PDB entry 9AYF | electron microscopy, 3.60 A resolution | chains R and A of the 6 polymer chains in the assembly

== Chain R ==
Molecule: Isoform 1 of Extracellular calcium-sensing receptor
Source organism: Homo sapiens
UniProtKB: P41180 (CASR_HUMAN); the construct has insertions or renumbered stretches relative to UniProt, so the offset changes along the chain: -7 to 11 = UniProt 1-19; 20-903 = UniProt 20-903
Chain sequence (911 residues; each row starts with the number of its first residue; numbers below 1 keep their minus sign (Met-7 is residue -7)):
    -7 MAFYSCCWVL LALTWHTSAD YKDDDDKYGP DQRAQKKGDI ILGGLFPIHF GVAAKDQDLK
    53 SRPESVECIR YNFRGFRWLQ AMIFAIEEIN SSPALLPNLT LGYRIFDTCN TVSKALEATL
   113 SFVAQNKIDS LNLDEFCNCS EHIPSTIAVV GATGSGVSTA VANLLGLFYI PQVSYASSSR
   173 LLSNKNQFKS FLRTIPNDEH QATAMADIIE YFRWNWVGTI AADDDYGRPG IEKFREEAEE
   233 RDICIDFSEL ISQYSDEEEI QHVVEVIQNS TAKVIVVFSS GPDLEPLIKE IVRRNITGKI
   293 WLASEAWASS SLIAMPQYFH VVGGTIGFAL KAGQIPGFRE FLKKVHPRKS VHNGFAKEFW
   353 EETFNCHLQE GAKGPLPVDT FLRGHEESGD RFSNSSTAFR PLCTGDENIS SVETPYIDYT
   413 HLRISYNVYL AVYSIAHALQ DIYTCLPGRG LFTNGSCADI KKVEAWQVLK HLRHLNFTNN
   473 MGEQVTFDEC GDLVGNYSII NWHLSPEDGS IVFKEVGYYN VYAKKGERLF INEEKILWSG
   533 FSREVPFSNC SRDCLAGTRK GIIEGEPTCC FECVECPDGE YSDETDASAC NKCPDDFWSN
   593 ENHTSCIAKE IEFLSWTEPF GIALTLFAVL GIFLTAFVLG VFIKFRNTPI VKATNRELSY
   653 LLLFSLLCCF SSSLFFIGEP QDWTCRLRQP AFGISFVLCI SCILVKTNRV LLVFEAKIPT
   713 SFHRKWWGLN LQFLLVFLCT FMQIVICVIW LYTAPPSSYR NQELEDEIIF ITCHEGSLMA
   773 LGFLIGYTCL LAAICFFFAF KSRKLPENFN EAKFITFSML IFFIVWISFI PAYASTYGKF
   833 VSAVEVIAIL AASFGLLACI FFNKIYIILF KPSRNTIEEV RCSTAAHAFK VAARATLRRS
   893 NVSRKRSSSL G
Disordered / not traced: -7 to 20, 125-134, 361-391, 878-903
Differences from the reference sequence: insertion (12-19)
Curated features (UniProtKB/Swiss-Prot):
  - region: Phe637 to Arg648 (Intracellular loop 1 (ICL1)), Thr699 to Asn722 (Intracellular loop 2 (ICL2)), Phe790 to Lys805 (Intracellular loop 3 (ICL3)), Ala880 to Ser900 (Interaction with RNF19A), Arg890 to Arg898 (Arginine-rich retention motif)
  - binding site (phosphate): Arg66 to Trp70, Arg415 to Ser417
  - binding site (Ca(2+)): Ile81, Ser84, Leu87, Leu88, Thr100, Thr145, Ser170, Pro188, Asp190, Glu231, Asp234, Glu297, Tyr489, Gly557
  - binding site (L-tryptophan): Ser147, Ala168, Ser170, Glu297
  - binding site (spermine): Asp238, Ser240
  - site: Cys482 (Important for ability of agonist AMG 416 to activate G-protein-coupled receptor activity)
  - modified residue: Thr888 (Phosphothreonine), Ser892 (Phosphoserine), Ser899 (Phosphoserine)
  - glycosylation (N-linked (GlcNAc...) asparagine): Asn90, Asn130, Asn261, Asn287, Asn386, Asn400, Asn446, Asn468, Asn488, Asn541, Asn594
Disulfide bonds: Cys60-Cys101, Cys236-Cys561, Cys358-Cys395, Cys437-Cys449, Cys542-Cys562, Cys546-Cys565, Cys568-Cys582, Cys585-Cys598, Cys677-Cys765
Glycans and other covalent adducts: N-acetylglucosamine (NAG) linked to Asn261, Asn287, Asn468, Asn488, Asn541
Bound ions: Ca2+ site 1: Ile81, Ser84, Leu87, Leu88; Ca2+ site 2 near Thr100 (its only coordinating residue here); Ca2+ site 3: Gly557 (shared with 1 residue of chain Q)
Small-molecule neighbours:
  - 9IG (3-(2-chlorophenyl)-N-[(1R)-1-(3-methoxyphenyl)ethyl]propan-1-amine): Phe668, Gln681, Phe684, Gly685, Leu773, Leu776, Ile777, Thr780, Phe814, Trp818, Tyr825, Glu837, Ile841
  - Lauryl Maltose Neopentyl Glycol (AV0): Phe792, Arg795, Lys796, Asn802, Ala804, Lys805, Leu812, Ile816
  - cyclomethyltryptophan (TCR): Arg66, Trp70, Thr145, Gly146, Ser147, Ala168, Ser169, Ser170, Ser171, Ile187, Tyr218, Glu297, Ala298

== Chain A ==
Molecule: Guanine nucleotide-binding protein G(i) subunit alpha-1
Source organism: Homo sapiens
UniProtKB: P63096 (GNAI1_HUMAN); aligned in 2 segments with insertions or deletions, so no single offset holds: 1-57 ~ UniProt 1-57; 66-229 ~ UniProt 181-354
Chain sequence (229 residues; numbered 1 to 229; the number before each row is that of its first residue):
     1 MGCTLSAEDK AAVERSKMID RNLREDGEKA AREVKLLLLG ADNSGKSTIV KQMKIIHGGG
    61 GGGGGTTGIV ETHFTFKDLH FKMFDVGGQR SERKKWIHCF EDVAAIIFCV DLSDYNRMHE
   121 SMKLFDSICN NKWFTDTSII LFLNKKDLFE EKIKKSPLTI CYQEYAGSNT YEEAAAYIQC
   181 QFEDLNKRKD TKEIYTHFTC ATDTKNAQFI FDAVTDVIIK NNLKDCGLF
Disordered / not traced: 1-2, 54-66
Differences from the reference sequence: engineered mutation Asp42 (Gly in P63096), Asn43 (Glu in P63096), Asp102 (Gly217 in P63096), Asp111 (Ala226 in P63096), Ala207 (Val332 in P63096), Ile210 (Val335 in P63096); linker (58-65); variant Ala104 (Thr219 in P63096), Gln163 (Pro288 in P63096)
Curated features (UniProtKB/Swiss-Prot):
  - region: Lys35 to Ala41, Ser44 to Thr48 (G1 motif), Phe81 to Arg90 (G3 motif)
  - binding site (Mg(2+)): Ser47, Thr66
  - lipidation: Gly2 (N-myristoyl glycine), Cys3 (S-palmitoyl cysteine)
  - binding site (GTP): Asp85 to Gln89
  - modified residue: Gln89 (Deamidated glutamine)

== How chain R and chain A interact ==
Residue-residue contacts - 32 pairs, chain R then chain A:
  Pro641(R) with Phe229(A)
  Lys644(R) with Gly227(A); Leu228(A); Phe229(A)
  Ala645(R) with Leu228(A)
  Asn647(R) with Leu228(A)
  Arg701(R) with Cys226(A), hydrogen bond (side chain-backbone)
  Val702(R) with Leu228(A), hydrophobic
  Val705(R) with Asn222(A); Leu223(A), hydrophobic; Cys226(A), hydrophobic
  Phe706(R) with Ile219(A); Leu223(A), hydrophobic
  Pro711(R) with Ile218(A)
  Thr712(R) with Ala31(A), hydrogen bond (side chain-backbone)
  Ser713(R) with Asn222(A)
  Arg716(R) with Asp225(A), hydrogen bond (side chain-backbone); Cys226(A)
  Trp719(R) with Cys226(A)
  Phe801(R) with Leu223(A), hydrophobic; Leu228(A)
  Ile869(R) with Phe229(A), hydrophobic
  Val872(R) with Phe229(A), hydrophobic
  Arg873(R) with Lys189(A); Asp190(A), hydrogen bond (side chain-backbone); Lys192(A); Glu193(A); Lys220(A); Phe229(A)
  Thr876(R) with Ile219(A); Lys220(A)
  Ala877(R) with Asp216(A)
Other interface residues (no listed pair), chain R (22 interface residues in all): Ala708, Lys709, Ile710
Other interface residues (no listed pair), chain A (21 interface residues in all): Arg32, Glu33, Val34, Asp78, Leu79

== Overview ==
22 residues of chain R and 21 residues of chain A are in contact, with 4 hydrogen bonds. Polar contacts
include Arg701(R)-Cys226(A), Thr712(R)-Ala31(A) and Arg716(R)-Asp225(A). Bound to chain R:
cyclomethyltryptophan, Lauryl Maltose Neopentyl Glycol and compound 9IG.
Chain R is Isoform 1 of Extracellular calcium-sensing receptor and chain A is Guanine nucleotide-binding
protein G(i) subunit alpha-1, both from Homo sapiens; the structure, Structure of human calcium-sensing
receptor in complex with Gi1 (miniGi1) protein in detergent, was determined by electron microscopy, deposited
together with 9ASB, 9AVG, 9AVL and 9AXF.
